4Z12 - chain A; structure by X-ray diffraction, 1.85 A resolution.

== Chain A ==
Name: Aurone synthase
Source organism: Coreopsis grandiflora
UniProtKB: A0A075DN54 (A0A075DN54_CORGR); residues 4-520 here correspond to UniProt positions 86-602 (UniProt number = residue number + 82)
Amino-acid sequence (520 residues; numbered 1 to 520; the number before each row is that of its first residue):
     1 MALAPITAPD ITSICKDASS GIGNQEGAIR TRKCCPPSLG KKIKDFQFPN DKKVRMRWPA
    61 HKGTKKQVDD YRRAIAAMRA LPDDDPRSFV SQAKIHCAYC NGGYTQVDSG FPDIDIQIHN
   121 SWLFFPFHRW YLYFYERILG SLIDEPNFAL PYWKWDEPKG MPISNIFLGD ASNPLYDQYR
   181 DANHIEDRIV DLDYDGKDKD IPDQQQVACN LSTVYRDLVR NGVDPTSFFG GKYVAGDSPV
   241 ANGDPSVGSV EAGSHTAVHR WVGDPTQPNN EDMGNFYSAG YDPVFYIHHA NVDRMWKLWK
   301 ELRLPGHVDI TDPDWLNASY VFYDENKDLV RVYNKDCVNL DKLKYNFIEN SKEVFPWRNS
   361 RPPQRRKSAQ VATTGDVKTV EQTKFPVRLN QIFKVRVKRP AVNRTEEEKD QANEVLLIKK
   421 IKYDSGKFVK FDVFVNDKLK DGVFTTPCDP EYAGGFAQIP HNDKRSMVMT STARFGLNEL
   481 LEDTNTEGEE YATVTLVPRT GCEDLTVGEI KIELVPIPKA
Disordered / not traced: 1-2, 238-244, 464-467, 518-520
Construct notes: initiating methionine (1); expression tag (2-3)
Disulfides: C15-C35, C34-C97, C209-C448
Metal / ion sites: 6-tungstotellurate(VI) W site 1 near K53 (its only coordinating residue here); 6-tungstotellurate(VI) W site 2: K62, E157; Cu ion site 1: H96, H119, H128; Cu ion site 2: H255, H259, H289
Small-molecule neighbours: 6-tungstotellurate(VI) (TEW): K62, K154, E157, P158, K159, N350, K352, P356

== Overview ==
Chain A binds 6-tungstotellurate(VI). K62 and E157 form the 6-tungstotellurate(VI) W site 2. The Cu ion site 1
is built by H96, H119 and H128.
Chain A is Aurone synthase (Coreopsis grandiflora); the structure, Recombinantly expressed latent aurone
synthase (polyphenol oxidase) co-crystallized with hexatungstotellurate(VI), was determined by X-ray
diffraction, deposited together with 4Z0Y, 4Z0Z, 4Z11 and 4Z13.
